PDB entry 8BVJ | electron microscopy, 4.50 A resolution (low resolution: residue-level contacts below are approximate; hydrogen-bond / salt-bridge calls are withheld) | chains B and G of the 23 polymer chains in the assembly

== Chain B ==
Molecule: estA mRNA
Sequence (117 nucleotides; row label = number of the first residue in the row; note: 2 numbers in that range are skipped by the numbering (no residue carries them; nothing is unmodelled there); a row labelled like 80A-80B holds insertion residues (80A, then the next letters in order)):
     1 GCUGAGGAGG CUUUACGACG GGCCCCGAGG CGCAUGCCGA CGACACGGCG GCCCGACAAU
    61 AAAAACAAA
    71 UCAUGGAGUA
80A-80B AG
    82 AGAAUGAUCA GAAUGGCGCU CAAGCCACUG GUAGCG
Disordered / not traced: 1-18, 29-44, 71-73, 80A-80B, 95-117

== Chain G ==
Molecule: Catabolite repression control protein
Source organism: Pseudomonas aeruginosa
Notes: EC 3.1.11.2
UniProtKB: Q51380 (Q51380_PSEAI); residue numbers follow UniProt; this construct covers 1-259
Amino-acid sequence (262 residues; numbered -2 to 259; the number before each row is that of its first residue; numbers below 1 keep their minus sign (Gly-2 is residue -2)):
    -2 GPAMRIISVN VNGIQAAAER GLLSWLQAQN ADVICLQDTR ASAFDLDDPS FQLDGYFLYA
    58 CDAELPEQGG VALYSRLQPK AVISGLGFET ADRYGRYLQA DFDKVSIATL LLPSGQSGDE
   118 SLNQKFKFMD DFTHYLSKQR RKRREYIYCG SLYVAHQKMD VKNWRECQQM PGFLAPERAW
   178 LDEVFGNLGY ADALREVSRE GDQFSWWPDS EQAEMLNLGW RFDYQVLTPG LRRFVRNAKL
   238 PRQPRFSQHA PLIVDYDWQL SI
Disordered / not traced: -2 to -1
Construct notes: expression tag (-2 to 0)
What the authors report for this chain:
  - binding site for estA mRNA (chain B): Lys77, Lys135, Lys139, Arg140, Arg141

== Interface between chain B and chain G ==
Residue-residue contacts (11):
  A65(B) with Lys135(G)
  C66(B) with Arg138(G); Lys139(G); Arg140(G)
  A67(B) with Ala78(G); Asp98(G); Lys139(G); Arg141(G)
  A68(B) with Arg141(G)
  A69(B) with Arg140(G)
  U79(B) with Val194(G)
Also at the interface, not in a pair above, chain G (10 interface residues in all): Ile80, Ser195

== Summary ==
The interface between chain B and chain G involves 6 residues on one side and 10 on the other. From the paper:
a binding site for estA mRNA (chain B) at Lys77(G), Lys135(G) and Lys139(G) among others.
Chain B is estA mRNA and chain G is Catabolite repression control protein (Pseudomonas aeruginosa); the
structure, Hfq-Crc-estA translation repression complex, was determined by electron microscopy (same
publication as 8BVH and 8BVM).
